8PM4 - chains A and D of the 4 polymer chains in the assembly; structure by electron microscopy, 2.93 A resolution.

[Chain A]
Name: Transposase
From: Gordonia otitidis NBRC 100426
UniProtKB: H5TRP0 (H5TRP0_9ACTN); numbering as in UniProt (aligned over 1-607)
Amino-acid sequence (614 residues; row label = number of the first residue in the row; numbers below 1 keep their minus sign (Ser-6 is residue -6)):
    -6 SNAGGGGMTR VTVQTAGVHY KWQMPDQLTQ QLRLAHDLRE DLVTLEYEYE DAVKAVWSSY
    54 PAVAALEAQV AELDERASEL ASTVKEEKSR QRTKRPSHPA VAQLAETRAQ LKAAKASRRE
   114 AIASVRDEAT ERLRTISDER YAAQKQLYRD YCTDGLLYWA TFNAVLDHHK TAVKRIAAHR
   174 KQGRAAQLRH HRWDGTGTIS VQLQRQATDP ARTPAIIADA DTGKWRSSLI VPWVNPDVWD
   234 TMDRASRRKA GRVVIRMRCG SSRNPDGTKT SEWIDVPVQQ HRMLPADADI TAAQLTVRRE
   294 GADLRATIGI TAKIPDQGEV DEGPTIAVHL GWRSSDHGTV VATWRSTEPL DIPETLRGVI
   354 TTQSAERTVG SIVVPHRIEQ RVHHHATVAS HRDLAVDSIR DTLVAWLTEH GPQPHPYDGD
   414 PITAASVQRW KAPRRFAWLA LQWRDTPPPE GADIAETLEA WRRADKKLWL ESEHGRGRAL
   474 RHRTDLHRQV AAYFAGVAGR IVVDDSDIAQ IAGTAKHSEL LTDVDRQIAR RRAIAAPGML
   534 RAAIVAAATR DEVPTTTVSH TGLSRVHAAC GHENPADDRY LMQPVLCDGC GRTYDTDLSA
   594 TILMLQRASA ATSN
Not modelled in the structure: -6 to 0, 605-607
Differences from the reference sequence: expression tag (-6 to 0)
UniProt features mapped onto this chain:
  - region: Met1 to Gln16 (Wedge domain (WED-N)), Ser552 to Asp588 (Target nucleic-acid binding (TNB)), Thr589 to Asn607 (RuvC-II)
  - binding site (Zn(2+)): His560, Cys563, Cys580, Cys583
  - binding site (Mg(2+)): Asp590
Cystine bridges: Cys563-Cys580
What the authors report for this chain:
  - catalytic residues: His322, Asp497, Asp590
  - binding site for DNA oligoduplex, non-target strand, chain D (chain D): Tyr134, Asn156
  - binding site for DNA oligoduplex, target strand, chain C: Asn156

[Chain D]
Molecule: DNA oligoduplex, non-target strand, chain D
Sequence (44 nucleotides; row label = number of the first residue in the row; numbers below 1 keep their minus sign (DC-33 is residue -33)):
   -33 CCGGCGACGT TGGGTCAACT GAAACAGACA TTTCTCAACA AAAA
Not modelled in the structure: -33 to -8, 10

[How chain A and chain D interact]
Contacting residue pairs - 41 pairs, chain A then chain D:
  Tyr42(A) - DA3(D)  phosphate contact
  Tyr42(A) - DA4(D)  hydrogen bond to the phosphate
  Val46(A) - DC5(D)  phosphate contact
  Lys47(A) - DC5(D)  phosphate contact
  Lys47(A) - DA6(D)  hydrogen bond to the base
  Trp50(A) - DA4(D)  hydrogen bond to the phosphate
  Trp50(A) - DC5(D)  phosphate contact
  Asp67(A) - DA9(D)  base contact
  Ser71(A) - DA9(D)  base contact
  Lys78(A) - DA9(D)  salt bridge to the phosphate
  Arg101(A) - DA8(D)  salt bridge to the phosphate
  Lys108(A) - DA7(D)  salt bridge to the phosphate
  Arg111(A) - DA6(D)  salt bridge to the phosphate
  Arg112(A) - DC5(D)  phosphate contact
  Arg112(A) - DA6(D)  salt bridge to the phosphate
  Ala116(A) - DA4(D)  base contact
  Arg119(A) - DA4(D)  hydrogen bond to the base
  Ser130(A) - DA3(D)  hydrogen bond to the phosphate
  Asp131(A) - DT1(D)  base contact
  Tyr134(A) - DC0(D)  hydrogen bond to the phosphate
  Tyr134(A) - DT1(D)  stacking on the base
  Lys138(A) - DT-1(D)  salt bridge to the phosphate
  Lys138(A) - DC0(D)  salt bridge to the phosphate
  Tyr141(A) - DT-2(D)  hydrogen bond to the phosphate
  Tyr141(A) - DT-1(D)  phosphate contact
  Thr146(A) - DT-2(D)  phosphate contact
  Tyr151(A) - DT-3(D)  phosphate contact
  Trp152(A) - DT-3(D)  hydrogen bond to the phosphate
  Trp152(A) - DT-2(D)  base contact
  Asn156(A) - DT-1(D)  hydrogen bond to the base
  Asn156(A) - DC0(D)  base contact
  Arg173(A) - DC5(D)  sugar contact
  Arg173(A) - DA6(D)  sugar contact
  Lys174(A) - DC5(D)  base contact
  Arg177(A) - DA6(D)  sugar contact
  Ala178(A) - DA7(D)  base contact
  Ala179(A) - DA6(D)  base contact
  Gln197(A) - DT-3(D)  base contact
  Gln197(A) - DT-2(D)  hydrogen bond to the base
  Ser220(A) - DA-4(D)  hydrogen bond to the phosphate
  Arg251(A) - DT-3(D)  salt bridge to the phosphate
Also at the interface, not in a pair above, chain A (38 interface residues in all): Glu43, Ala74, Ile115, Arg127, Cys145, Gly176, Gln180, Lys217
Also at the interface, not in a pair above, chain D (14 interface residues in all): DC-5

[Summary]
The interface between chain A and chain D involves 38 residues on one side and 14 on the other; the contacts
include 11 hydrogen bonds, 8 salt bridges and 1 aromatic stacking contact. Among the polar pairs are
Lys47(A)-DA6(D), Arg119(A)-DA4(D) and Asn156(A)-DT-1(D). The paper reports catalytic residues His322(A),
Asp497(A) and Asp590(A); a binding site for DNA oligoduplex, non-target strand, chain D (chain D) at Tyr134(A)
and Asn156(A).
Chain A is Transposase (Gordonia otitidis NBRC 100426) and chain D is DNA oligoduplex, non-target strand,
chain D; the structure, Cryo-EM structure of the Cas12m-crRNA-target DNA complex, was determined by electron
microscopy.
